7YU3 - chains A and S of the 5 polymer chains in the assembly; structure by electron microscopy, 3.50 A resolution.

[Chain A]
Molecule: Guanine nucleotide-binding protein G(i) subunit alpha-1
Source organism: Homo sapiens
Reference sequence: P63096 (GNAI1_HUMAN); residues 1-354 here = UniProt positions 1-354
Amino-acid sequence (354 residues; numbered 1 to 354; the number before each row is that of its first residue):
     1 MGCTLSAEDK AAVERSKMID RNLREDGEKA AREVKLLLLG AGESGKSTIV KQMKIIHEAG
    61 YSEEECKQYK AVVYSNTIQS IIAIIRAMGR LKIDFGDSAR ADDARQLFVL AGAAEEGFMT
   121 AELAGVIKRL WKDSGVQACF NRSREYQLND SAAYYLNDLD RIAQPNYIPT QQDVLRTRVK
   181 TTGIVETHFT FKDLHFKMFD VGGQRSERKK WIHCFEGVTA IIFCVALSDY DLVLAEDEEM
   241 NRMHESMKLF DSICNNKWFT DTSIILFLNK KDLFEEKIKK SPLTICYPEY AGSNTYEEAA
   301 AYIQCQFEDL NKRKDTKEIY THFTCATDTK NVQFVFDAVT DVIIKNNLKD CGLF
Disordered / not traced: 1-5, 55-181
Swiss-Prot annotation at these positions:
  - region: Lys35 to Thr48 (G1 motif), Asp173 to Thr181 (G2 motif), Phe196 to Arg205 (G3 motif), Ile265 to Asp272 (G4 motif), Thr324 to Thr329 (G5 motif)
  - binding site (GTP): Glu43 to Thr48, Ser151, Leu175 to Thr181, Asp200 to Gln204, Asn269 to Asp272, Ala326
  - binding site (Mg(2+)): Ser47, Thr181
  - modified residue: Arg178 (ADP-ribosylarginine), Gln204 (Deamidated glutamine), Cys351 (ADP-ribosylcysteine)
  - lipidation: Gly2 (N-myristoyl glycine), Cys3 (S-palmitoyl cysteine)

[Chain S]
Molecule: scFv16
Source organism: Mus musculus
Notes: antibody fragment or engineered binder
Amino-acid sequence (260 residues; numbered 1 to 260; the number before each row is that of its first residue):
     1 DVQLVESGGG LVQPGGSRKL SCSASGFAFS SFGMHWVRQA PEKGLEWVAY ISSGSGTIYY
    61 ADTVKGRFTI SRDDPKNTLF LQMTSLRSED TAMYYCVRSI YYYGSSPFDF WGQGTTLTVS
   121 SGGGGSGGGG SGGGGSDIVM TQATSSVPVT PGESVSISCR SSKSLLHSNG NTYLYWFLQR
   181 PGQSPQLLIY RMSNLASGVP DRFSGSGSGT AFTLTISRLE AEDVGVYYCM QHLEYPLTFG
   241 AGTKLELKAA AASSEDLYFQ
Disordered / not traced: 1, 122-135, 248-260

[Chain A / chain S interface]
Pairs across the interface (18; chain A residue first):
  Ser6(A) - His167(S)  hydrogen bond (backbone-side chain)
  Ser6(A) - Tyr173(S)  hydrogen bond
  Ala7(A) - His232(S)
  Ala7(A) - Leu233(S)
  Glu8(A) - Tyr101(S)
  Glu8(A) - Tyr173(S)
  Ala11(A) - Tyr50(S)
  Ala11(A) - Tyr101(S)  hydrophobic
  Ala12(A) - Tyr101(S)
  Glu14(A) - Ser52(S)
  Glu14(A) - Ser53(S)
  Glu14(A) - Gly56(S)
  Glu14(A) - Thr57(S)  hydrogen bond
  Arg15(A) - Ser31(S)
  Arg15(A) - Ile100(S)
  Arg15(A) - Tyr101(S)
  Arg15(A) - Tyr102(S)
  Met18(A) - Ser53(S)
Also at the interface, not in a pair above, chain S (16 interface residues in all): Gly54, Glu234, Tyr235

[Summary]
Chain A and chain S form an interface of 8 and 16 residues respectively, with 3 hydrogen bonds. Polar pairs
include Ser6(A)-His167(S), Ser6(A)-Tyr173(S) and Glu14(A)-Thr57(S). UniProt lists 24 GTP-binding residues and
Mg2+-binding residues Ser47(A) and Thr181(A) on chain A.
Here chain A is Guanine nucleotide-binding protein G(i) subunit alpha-1 (Homo sapiens) and chain S is scFv16
(Mus musculus). Entry 7YU3 (Human Lysophosphatidic Acid Receptor 1-Gi complex bound to ONO-0740556) was
determined by electron microscopy (same publication as 7YU4, 7YU5, 7YU6, 7YU7 and 7YU8).
